3RRL - chains C and D of the 4 polymer chains in the assembly; structure by X-ray diffraction, 2.29 A resolution.

Chain C:
Name: Succinyl-CoA:3-ketoacid-coenzyme A transferase subunit A
From: Helicobacter pylori
Notes: EC 2.8.3.5
Reference sequence: P56006 (SCOA_HELPY); residues 1-232 here = UniProt positions 1-232
Chain sequence (235 residues; each row starts with the number of its first residue; numbers below 1 keep their minus sign (Ser-2 is residue -2)):
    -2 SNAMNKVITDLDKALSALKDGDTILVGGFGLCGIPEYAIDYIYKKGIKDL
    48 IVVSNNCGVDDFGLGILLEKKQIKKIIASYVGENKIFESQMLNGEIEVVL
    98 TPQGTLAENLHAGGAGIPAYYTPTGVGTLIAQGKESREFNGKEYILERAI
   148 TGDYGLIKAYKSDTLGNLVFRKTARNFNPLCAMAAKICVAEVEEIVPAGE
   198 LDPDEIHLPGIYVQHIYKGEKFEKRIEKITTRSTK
Not modelled in the structure: -2 to 1, 85-87, 231-232
Sequence notes: expression tag (-2 to 0)
Modified residues: Mse1 (selenomethionine); Mse88 (selenomethionine; parent Met); Mse180 (selenomethionine; parent Met)
UniProt features mapped onto this chain:
  - binding site (CoA): Gly24 to Gly30

Chain D:
Name: Succinyl-CoA:3-ketoacid-coenzyme A transferase subunit B
From: Helicobacter pylori
Notes: EC 2.8.3.5
Reference sequence: P56007 (SCOB_HELPY); residues 1-207 here = UniProt positions 1-207
Chain sequence (207 residues; each row starts with the number of its first residue):
     1 MREAIIKRAAKELKEGMYVNLGIGLPTLVANEVSGMNIVFQSENGLLGIG
    51 AYPLEGSVDADLINAGKETITVVPGASFFNSADSFAMIRGGHIDLAILGG
   101 MEVSQNGDLANWMIPKKLIKGMGGAMDLVHGAKKVIVIMEHCNKYGESKV
   151 KKECSLPLTGKGVVHQLITDLAVFEFSNNAMKLVELQEGVSLDQVKEKTE
   201 AEFEVRL
Not modelled in the structure: 1
Modified residues: Mse1 (selenomethionine); Mse17, Mse36, Mse87, Mse101, Mse113, Mse122, Mse126, Mse139, Mse181 (selenomethionine; parent Met)
UniProt features mapped onto this chain:
  - active site: Glu43

Interface between chain C and chain D:
Pairs across the interface (91; chain C residue first):
  Phe26(C) - Asn44(D)
  Phe26(C) - Asn64(D)
  Phe26(C) - Ala65(D)
  Phe26(C) - Lys67(D)
  Gly27(C) - Lys67(D)
  Cys29(C) - Ala60(D)
  Cys29(C) - Asp61(D)
  Cys29(C) - Ile63(D)  hydrophobic
  Ser76(C) - Gly121(D)
  Ser76(C) - Mse122(D)  hydrogen bond (backbone-backbone)
  Ser76(C) - Gly123(D)  hydrogen bond (backbone-backbone)
  Tyr77(C) - Ile23(D)
  Tyr77(C) - Lys120(D)
  Tyr77(C) - Gly121(D)
  Tyr77(C) - Gly123(D)
  Val78(C) - Ile119(D)  hydrophobic
  Val78(C) - Lys120(D)  hydrogen bond (backbone-backbone)
  Gly79(C) - Lys120(D)
  Mse88(C) - Ile119(D)
  Leu97(C) - Trp112(D)  hydrophobic
  Leu97(C) - Ile119(D)
  Thr98(C) - Mse122(D)
  Pro99(C) - Mse122(D)
  Pro99(C) - Gly123(D)
  Pro99(C) - Mse126(D)
  Pro99(C) - Asp127(D)
  Gln100(C) - Glu43(D)
  Gln100(C) - Phe85(D)
  Gln100(C) - Gly123(D)  hydrogen bond (backbone-backbone)
  Gln100(C) - Gly124(D)
  Gln100(C) - Asp127(D)
  Gly101(C) - Phe85(D)
  Gly101(C) - Arg89(D)  hydrogen bond (backbone-side chain)
  Gly101(C) - Asp127(D)  hydrogen bond (backbone-side chain)
  Ala104(C) - Ser81(D)
  Ala104(C) - Ala82(D)
  Glu105(C) - Arg89(D)
  Thr119(C) - Arg89(D)  hydrogen bond
  Pro120(C) - Arg89(D)
  Pro120(C) - His130(D)
  Thr121(C) - Mse126(D)
  Thr121(C) - Asp127(D)  hydrogen bond
  Gly124(C) - Leu158(D)
  Gly124(C) - Lys161(D)
  Thr125(C) - Mse126(D)
  Thr125(C) - Leu158(D)
  Thr125(C) - Thr159(D)
  Ile127(C) - Mse122(D)  hydrophobic
  Ile127(C) - Mse126(D)
  Arg168(C) - Asp59(D)  salt bridge
  Arg168(C) - Asp61(D)  salt bridge
  Lys169(C) - Asp59(D)
  Lys169(C) - Asp61(D)
  Lys169(C) - Phe78(D)
  Thr170(C) - Asn44(D)
  Thr170(C) - Asp61(D)  hydrogen bond (side chain-backbone)
  Thr170(C) - Leu62(D)
  Thr170(C) - Ile63(D)  hydrogen bond (side chain-backbone)
  Thr170(C) - Phe78(D)
  Ala171(C) - Asp61(D)  hydrogen bond (backbone-backbone)
  Arg172(C) - Phe78(D)
  Arg172(C) - Phe79(D)
  Arg172(C) - Asn80(D)
  Asn173(C) - Asn44(D)
  Asn173(C) - Asn80(D)
  Asn173(C) - Ser81(D)  hydrogen bond (backbone-backbone)
  Phe174(C) - Ser81(D)  hydrogen bond (backbone-side chain)
  Pro176(C) - Asn80(D)
  Leu177(C) - Asn80(D)
  Leu177(C) - Ala82(D)
  Lys221(C) - Ala60(D)
  Lys221(C) - Asp61(D)  salt bridge
  Ile223(C) - Val58(D)  hydrophobic
  Ile223(C) - Ala60(D)  hydrophobic
  Ile223(C) - Thr69(D)
  Glu224(C) - Lys67(D)
  Lys225(C) - Lys67(D)
  Lys225(C) - Glu68(D)
  Lys225(C) - Thr69(D)  hydrogen bond (backbone-backbone)
  Ile226(C) - Thr69(D)
  Thr227(C) - Tyr52(D)
  Thr227(C) - Pro53(D)
  Thr227(C) - Glu68(D)
  Thr227(C) - Thr69(D)  hydrogen bond (side chain-backbone)
  Thr228(C) - Tyr52(D)
  Thr228(C) - Pro53(D)
  Thr228(C) - Leu54(D)
  Thr228(C) - Glu55(D)
  Arg229(C) - Tyr52(D)  hydrogen bond (side chain-backbone)
  Arg229(C) - Pro53(D)  hydrogen bond (backbone-backbone)
  Arg229(C) - Leu54(D)
Also at the interface, not in a pair above, chain C (45 interface residues in all): Asn53, Thr102, His108, Gly122, Val123, Leu126, Glu190
Also at the interface, not in a pair above, chain D (43 interface residues in all): Leu46, Ala51, Thr71, Pro157, Gly160

Overview:
45 residues of chain C face 43 of chain D across their interface; the contacts include 17 hydrogen bonds and 3
salt bridges. Polar contacts include Arg168(C)-Asp59(D), Arg168(C)-Asp61(D) and Lys221(C)-Asp61(D). UniProt
lists 7 CoA-binding residues on chain C; active-site residue Glu43(D) on chain D.
Here chain C is Succinyl-CoA:3-ketoacid-coenzyme A transferase subunit A and chain D is
Succinyl-CoA:3-ketoacid-coenzyme A transferase subunit B, both from Helicobacter pylori. Entry 3RRL (Complex
structure of 3-oxoadipate coA-transferase subunit A and B from Helicobacter pylori 26695) was determined by
X-ray diffraction.
